1A88 - chains A and C of the 3 polymer chains in the assembly; structure by X-ray diffraction, 1.90 A resolution.

# Chain A (and C)
Name: Chloroperoxidase L
Source organism: Streptomyces lividans
Notes: EC 1.11.1.10; chain C of this document is another copy of the same molecule, construct and numbering; everything in this record applies to it too
UniProtKB: P49323 (PRXC_STRLI); residue numbers follow UniProt; this construct covers 1-275
Amino-acid sequence (275 residues; each row starts with the number of its first residue):
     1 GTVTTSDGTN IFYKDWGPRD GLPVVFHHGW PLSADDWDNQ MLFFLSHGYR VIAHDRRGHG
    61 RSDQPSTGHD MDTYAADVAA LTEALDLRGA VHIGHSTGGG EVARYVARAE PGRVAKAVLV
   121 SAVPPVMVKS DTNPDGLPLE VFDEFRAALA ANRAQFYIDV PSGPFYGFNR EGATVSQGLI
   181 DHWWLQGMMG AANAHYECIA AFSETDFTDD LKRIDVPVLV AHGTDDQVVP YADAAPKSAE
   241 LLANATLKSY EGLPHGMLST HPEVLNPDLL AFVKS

# How chain A and chain C interact
Contacting residue pairs (32):
  Lys14(A) - Gln64(C)  hydrogen bond
  Asp15(A) - Ser66(C)
  Trp16(A) - Gln64(C)  hydrogen bond (side chain-backbone)
  Trp16(A) - Pro65(C)
  Trp16(A) - Ser66(C)
  Trp16(A) - Ala191(C)  hydrophobic
  Trp16(A) - Ala192(C)
  Trp16(A) - Asn193(C)
  Gly17(A) - Ser66(C)  hydrogen bond (backbone-side chain)
  Asp35(A) - Met188(C)
  Asp38(A) - Arg153(C)  salt bridge
  Asp38(A) - Ala192(C)
  Asn39(A) - Ala150(C)  hydrogen bond (side chain-backbone)
  Asn39(A) - Ala151(C)  hydrogen bond (side chain-backbone)
  Leu42(A) - Ala150(C)  hydrophobic
  Leu42(A) - Asn193(C)
  Arg61(A) - Gln64(C)
  Ser176(A) - Asn152(C)  hydrogen bond
  Ser176(A) - Gln155(C)  hydrogen bond
  Gln177(A) - Gln155(C)  hydrogen bond (backbone-side chain)
  Gly178(A) - Ala154(C)
  Gly178(A) - Gln155(C)  hydrogen bond (backbone-side chain)
  Gly178(A) - Ile158(C)
  Leu179(A) - Asn152(C)
  Asp181(A) - Ile158(C)
  Asp181(A) - Trp184(C)
  His182(A) - Ala154(C)
  His182(A) - Trp184(C)
  His182(A) - Met188(C)
  Leu185(A) - Trp184(C)  hydrophobic
  Leu185(A) - Leu185(C)  hydrophobic
  Leu185(A) - Met189(C)  hydrophobic
Other interface residues (no listed pair), chain A (19 interface residues in all): Arg19, Leu45, Met189
Other interface residues (no listed pair), chain C (19 interface residues in all): Leu149, Tyr196

# Overview
Chain A and chain C each contribute 19 residues to their interface; the contacts include 9 hydrogen bonds and
1 salt bridge. Among the polar pairs are Asp38(A)-Arg153(C), Lys14(A)-Gln64(C) and Trp16(A)-Gln64(C).
Both chains are Chloroperoxidase L (Streptomyces lividans). Entry 1A88 (Chloroperoxidase L) was determined by
X-ray diffraction (same publication as 1A7U, 1A8Q, 1A8S, 1A8U and 1BRT).
